PDB entry 8EIK | electron microscopy, 3.19 A resolution | chains A and D of the 6 polymer chains in the assembly

== Chain A (and D) ==
Molecule: DNA (cytosine-5)-methyltransferase 3B
Source organism: Homo sapiens
Notes: EC 2.1.1.37; chain D of this document is another copy of the same molecule, construct and numbering; everything in this record applies to it too
Reference sequence: Q9UBC3 (DNM3B_HUMAN); residue numbers follow UniProt; this construct covers 206-853
Chain sequence (650 residues; each row starts with the number of its first residue):
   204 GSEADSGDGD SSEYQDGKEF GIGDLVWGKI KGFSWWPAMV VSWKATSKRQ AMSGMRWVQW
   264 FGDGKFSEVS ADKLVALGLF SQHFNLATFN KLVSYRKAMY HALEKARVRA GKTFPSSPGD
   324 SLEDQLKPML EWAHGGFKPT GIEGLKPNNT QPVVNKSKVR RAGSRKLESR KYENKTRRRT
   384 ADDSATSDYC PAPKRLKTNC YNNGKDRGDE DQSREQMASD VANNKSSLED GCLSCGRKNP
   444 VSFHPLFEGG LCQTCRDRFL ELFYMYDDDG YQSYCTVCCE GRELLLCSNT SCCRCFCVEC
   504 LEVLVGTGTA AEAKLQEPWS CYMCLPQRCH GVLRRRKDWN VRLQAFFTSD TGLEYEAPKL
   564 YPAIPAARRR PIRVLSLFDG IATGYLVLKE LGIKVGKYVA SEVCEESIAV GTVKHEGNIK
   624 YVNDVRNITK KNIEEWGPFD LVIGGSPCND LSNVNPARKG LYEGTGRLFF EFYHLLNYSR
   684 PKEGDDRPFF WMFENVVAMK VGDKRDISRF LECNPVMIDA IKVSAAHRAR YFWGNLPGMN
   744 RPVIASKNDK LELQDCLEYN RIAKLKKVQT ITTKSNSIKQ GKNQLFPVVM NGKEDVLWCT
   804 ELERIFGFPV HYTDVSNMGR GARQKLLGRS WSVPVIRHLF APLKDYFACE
Unresolved in the structure: 204-412, 779-787 (chain D: 204-575, 606-621, 643-665, 696, 722-731, 740-833, 847-853)
Differences from the reference sequence: expression tag (204-205)
Bound ions: Zn2+ site 1: C435, C438, C455, C458; Zn2+ site 2: C478, C481, C500, C503; Zn2+ site 3: C490, C495, C524, C527
Small-molecule neighbours: S-adenosylhomocysteine (SAH): F581, D582, G583, I584, T586, S604, E605, V606, C607, D627, V628, G648, P650, R832, S833, W834
Curated features (UniProtKB/Swiss-Prot):
  - zinc finger: G434 to E464 (GATA-type), Q475 to R531 (PHD-type)
  - active site: C651
  - binding site (S-adenosyl-L-methionine): D582 to T586, E605, D627 to R629, R832 to W834
  - modified residue: S209 (Phosphoserine), R410 (Citrulline)
  - cross-link: K617 (Glycyl lysine isopeptide (Lys-Gly) (interchain with G-Cter in SUMO2))
  - natural variant: S270 (S270P: In ICF1), C527 (C527R: In FSHD4), A585 (A585T: In ICF1; A585V: In ICF1), A603 (A603T: In ICF1), V606 (V606A: In ICF1), G663 (G663S: In ICF1), L664 (L664P: In ICF1), P691 (P691L: In FSHD4), V699 (V699G: In ICF1), V726 (V726G: In ICF1), A766 (A766P: In ICF1), E806 (E806ESTP: In ICF1), 5 further natural variant entries in UniProt
From the paper describing this entry:
  - mutagenesis - K276A, Y467A/F550A (2.0- fold), F550A (1.8-fold): increased catalytic activity
  - mutagenesis - Y467A: unchanged catalytic activity
  - mutagenesis - Y467A, Y467A/F550A, F550A: decreased stability
  - disease-associated variants - S270P (3.5-fold): increased catalytic activity

== Interface between chain A and chain D ==
Pairs across the interface (22; chain A residue first):
  R629(A) - R708(D)
  R629(A) - D709(D)  salt bridge
  R629(A) - R712(D)  hydrogen bond (backbone-side chain)
  N630(A) - R708(D)  hydrogen bond
  I631(A) - R712(D)  hydrogen bond (backbone-side chain)
  K633(A) - E715(D)
  Y665(A) - G669(D)
  Y665(A) - R670(D)
  R670(A) - D709(D)  salt bridge
  F673(A) - F673(D)  hydrophobic
  F673(A) - F713(D)
  E674(A) - R712(D)  salt bridge
  E674(A) - F713(D)
  Y676(A) - N680(D)
  H677(A) - R712(D)  hydrogen bond
  H677(A) - F713(D)
  Y681(A) - E715(D)  hydrogen bond
  R708(A) - R629(D)
  R712(A) - R629(D)
  R712(A) - H677(D)
  F713(A) - F673(D)
  F713(A) - H677(D)
Other interface residues (no listed pair), chain A (18 interface residues in all): E666, N680, E686, E715
Other interface residues (no listed pair), chain D (15 interface residues in all): K633, G667, K685, G705

== Summary ==
18 residues of chain A and 15 residues of chain D are in contact, with 5 hydrogen bonds and 3 salt bridges.
Polar pairs include R629(A)-D709(D), R670(A)-D709(D) and E674(A)-R712(D). From the paper: K276A, Y467A/F550A
and F550A of chain A, among others, increase catalytic activity; Y467A, Y467A/F550A and F550A of chain A
reduce stability.
Chain A and chain D are both DNA (cytosine-5)-methyltransferase 3B (Homo sapiens); the structure, Cryo-EM
structure of human DNMT3B homo-hexamer, was determined by electron microscopy, deposited together with 8EIH,
8EII and 8EIJ.
